Entry 1UAA (X-ray diffraction, 3.00 A resolution); this record covers chains A and B of the 3 polymer chains in the assembly.

Chain A (and B):
Protein: Protein (ATP-DEPENDENT DNA helicase rep.)
Notes: EC 3.6.1.-; chain B of this document is another copy of the same molecule, construct and numbering; everything in this record applies to it too
Reference sequence: P09980 (REP_ECOLI); numbering as in UniProt (aligned over 1-673)
Amino-acid sequence (673 residues; each row starts with the number of its first residue):
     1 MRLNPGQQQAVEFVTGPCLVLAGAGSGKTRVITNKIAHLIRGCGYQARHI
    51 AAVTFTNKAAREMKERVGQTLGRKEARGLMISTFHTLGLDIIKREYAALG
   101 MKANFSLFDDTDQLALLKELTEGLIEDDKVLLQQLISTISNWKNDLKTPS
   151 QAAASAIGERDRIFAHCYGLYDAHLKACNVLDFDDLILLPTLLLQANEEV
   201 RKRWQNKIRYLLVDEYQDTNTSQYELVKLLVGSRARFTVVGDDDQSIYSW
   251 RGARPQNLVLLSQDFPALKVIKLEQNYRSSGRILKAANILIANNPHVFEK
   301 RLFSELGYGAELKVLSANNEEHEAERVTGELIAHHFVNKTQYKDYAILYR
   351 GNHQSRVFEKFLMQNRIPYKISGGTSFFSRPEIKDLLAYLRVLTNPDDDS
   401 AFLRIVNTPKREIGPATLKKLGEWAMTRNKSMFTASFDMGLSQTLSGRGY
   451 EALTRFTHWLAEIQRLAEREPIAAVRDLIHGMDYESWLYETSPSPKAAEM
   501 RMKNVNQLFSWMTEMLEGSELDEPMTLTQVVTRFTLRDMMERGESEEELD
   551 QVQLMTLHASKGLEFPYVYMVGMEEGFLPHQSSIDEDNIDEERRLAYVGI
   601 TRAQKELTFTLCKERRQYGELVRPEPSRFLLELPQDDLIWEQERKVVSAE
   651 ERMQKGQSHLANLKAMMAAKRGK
Unresolved in the structure: 1, 543-545, 641-673 (chain B: 1, 539-546, 643-673)
What the authors report for this chain:
  - binding site for the 16-nt DNA strand: Thr56, Asn57, His85, Asp110, Phe183, Tyr248, Trp250, Arg251, Arg350, Gly351, Asn352, Leu536, Arg537, Thr556, His558, His580, Ser582
  - conformationally variable residues (domain motion): Ser372 to Ser376, Asp538 to Glu546
  - catalytic residues: Asp214, Glu215 (proposed by the authors, not directly observed)
  - contacts within the chain: Arg278-Glu564 (salt bridge)

How chain A and chain B interact:
Contacting residue pairs - 26 pairs, chain A then chain B:
  Glu122(A) - Arg209(B)  salt bridge
  Glu126(A) - Gln46(B)
  Asp127(A) - Gln46(B)  hydrogen bond (backbone-side chain)
  Asp127(A) - Arg48(B)
  Asp127(A) - His49(B)  salt bridge
  Asp127(A) - Arg209(B)  salt bridge
  Asp128(A) - Arg48(B)  salt bridge
  Thr375(A) - Gly100(B)
  Arg380(A) - Leu99(B)  hydrogen bond (side chain-backbone)
  Arg380(A) - Gly100(B)
  Pro381(A) - Ala98(B)
  Glu382(A) - Leu99(B)
  Lys410(A) - Glu198(B)  salt bridge
  Glu490(A) - Ala196(B)
  Thr491(A) - Asn197(B)  hydrogen bond
  Thr491(A) - Glu199(B)
  Pro493(A) - Tyr96(B)  hydrophobic
  Pro493(A) - Leu99(B)
  Pro493(A) - Leu193(B)  hydrophobic
  Ser494(A) - Tyr96(B)
  Lys496(A) - Asn179(B)  hydrogen bond
  Ala497(A) - Leu99(B)  hydrophobic
  Ala497(A) - Met101(B)  hydrophobic
  Met500(A) - Met101(B)  hydrophobic
  Arg501(A) - Leu99(B)
  Arg501(A) - Met101(B)
Interface residues without a listed pair, chain B (16 interface residues in all): Asn206

Summary:
The interface between chain A and chain B involves 17 residues on one side and 16 on the other; the contacts
include 4 hydrogen bonds and 5 salt bridges. Polar pairs include Glu122(A)-Arg209(B), Asp127(A)-His49(B) and
Asp127(A)-Arg209(B). The paper reports catalytic residues Asp214(A) and Glu215(A); a binding site for the
16-nt DNA strand at Thr56(A), Asn57(A) and His85(A) among others.
Both chains are Protein (ATP-DEPENDENT DNA helicase rep.). Entry 1UAA (E. coli rep helicase/DNA complex) was
determined by X-ray diffraction.
